PDB entry 1JGY | X-ray diffraction, 2.70 A resolution | chains L and M of the 3 polymer chains in the assembly

# Chain L
Name: Photosynthetic Reaction Center L Subunit
Organism: Rhodobacter sphaeroides
UniProtKB: P02954 (RCEL_RHOSH); residues 1-281 here = UniProt positions 1-281
Chain sequence (281 residues; row label = number of the first residue in the row):
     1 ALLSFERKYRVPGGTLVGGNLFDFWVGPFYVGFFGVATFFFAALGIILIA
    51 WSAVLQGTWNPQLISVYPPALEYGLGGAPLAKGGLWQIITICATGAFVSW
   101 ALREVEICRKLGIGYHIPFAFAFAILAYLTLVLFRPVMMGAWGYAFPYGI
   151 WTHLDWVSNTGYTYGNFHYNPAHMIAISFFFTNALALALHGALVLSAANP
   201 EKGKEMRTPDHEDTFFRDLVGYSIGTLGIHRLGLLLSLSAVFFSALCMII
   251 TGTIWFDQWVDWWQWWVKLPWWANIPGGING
Bound ions: bacteriochlorophyll a Mg site 1 near H153 (its only coordinating residue here); bacteriochlorophyll a Mg site 2 near H173 (its only coordinating residue here); Fe ion: H190, H230 (shared with H219(M), E234(M), H266(M) of chain M)
Ligand contacts:
  - bacteriochlorophyll a (BCL), molecule 1: I46, I49, F97, Y128, L131, F146, I150, H153, L154, W156, V157
  - bacteriochlorophyll a (BCL), molecule 2: F97, F121, A124, I125, A127, Y128, L131, W156, V157, S158, T160, G161, Y162, N166, F167, H168, H173, A176, I177, F180, F181, V241, S244, A245, C247, M248
  - bacteriochlorophyll a (BCL), molecule 3: V157, Y162, H168, F181
  - bacteriochlorophyll a (BCL), molecule 4: H168, M174, I177, S178, F181, T182
  - bacteriopheophytin a (BPH), molecule 1: F41, A42, G45, I46, I49, A93, A96, F97, W100, E104, I117, A120, F121, F123, A124, Y128, F146, P147, Y148, G149, I150, H153, F180, L238, V241
  - bacteriopheophytin a (BPH), molecule 2: F181, A184, L185, A188, L189, F216, L219, V220
  - ubiquinone-10 (U10): V26, F29, G35, T38, F39, W100

# Chain M
Name: Photosynthetic Reaction Center M Subunit
Organism: Rhodobacter sphaeroides
UniProtKB: P02953 (RCEM_RHOSH); residue numbers follow UniProt; this construct covers 1-307
Chain sequence (307 residues; numbered 1 to 307; the number before each row is that of its first residue):
     1 AEYQNIFSQVQVRGPADLGMTEDVNLANRSGVGPFSTLLGWFGNAQLGPI
    51 YLGSLGVLSLFSGLMWFFTIGIWFWFQAGWNPAVFLRDLFFFSLEPPAPE
   101 YGLSFAAPLKEGGLWLIASFFMFVAVWSWWGRTYLRAQALGMGKHTAWAF
   151 LSAIWLWMVLGFIRPILMGSWSEAVPYGIFSHLDWTNNFSLVHGNLFYNP
   201 FHGLSIAFLYGSALLFAMHGATILAVSRFGGERELEQIADRGTAAERAAL
   251 FWRWTMGFNATMEGIHRWAIWMAVLVTLTGGIGILLSGTVVDNWYVWGQN
   301 HGMAPLN
Disordered / not traced: 303-307
Differences from the reference sequence: engineered mutation F76 (Tyr in P02953)
Bound ions: bacteriochlorophyll a Mg site 1 near H182 (its only coordinating residue here); bacteriochlorophyll a Mg site 2 near H202 (its only coordinating residue here); Fe ion: H219, E234, H266 (shared with H190(L), H230(L) of chain L)
Ligand contacts:
  - bacteriochlorophyll a (BCL), molecule 1: F90, M122, W157, L160, V175, I179, H182, L183, W185, T186
  - bacteriochlorophyll a (BCL), molecule 2: M122, V126, F150, A153, I154, L156, W157, L160, W185, T186, N187, F189, S190, N195, L196, F197, H202, S205, I206, L209, Y210, V276, T277, G280, G281, I284
  - bacteriochlorophyll a (BCL), molecule 3: T186, F197, Y210
  - bacteriochlorophyll a (BCL), molecule 4: F197, G203, I206, A207, F208, Y210, G211, L214
  - bacteriopheophytin a (BPH), molecule 1: S59, L60, G63, L64, W66, F67, A125, V126, W129, T133, T146, A149, F150, A153, A273, V274, V276, T277
  - bacteriopheophytin a (BPH), molecule 2: Y210, A213, L214, A217, M218, W252, T255, M256
  - spheroidene (SPO): W66, F67, F68, I70, G71, F74, W75, F85, L89, F105, W115, L116, S119, F120, M122, F123, W157, M158, L160, G161, F162, V175, P176, Y177, G178, I179, H182
  - ubiquinone-10 (U10): L214, L215, M218, H219, T222, I223, A245, A248, A249, W252, M256, F258, N259, A260, T261, M262, I265, W268, M272

# How chain L and chain M interact
Pairs across the interface (200; chain L residue first):
  L3(L) - L250(M)  hydrophobic
  L3(L) - R253(M)
  L3(L) - N259(M)
  F5(L) - R241(M)
  F5(L) - E246(M)
  E6(L) - L250(M)
  E6(L) - W254(M)  hydrogen bond
  K8(L) - E246(M)  salt bridge
  Y9(L) - T243(M)
  Y9(L) - E246(M)  hydrogen bond
  Y9(L) - R247(M)
  Y9(L) - L250(M)  hydrophobic
  Y9(L) - W254(M)
  R10(L) - W254(M)
  W25(L) - W254(M)
  P28(L) - R253(M)
  P28(L) - W254(M)
  P28(L) - G257(M)
  F29(L) - W254(M)
  F29(L) - T255(M)
  F29(L) - M256(M)
  F29(L) - G257(M)
  Y30(L) - W254(M)  hydrogen bond (backbone-backbone)
  W100(L) - T255(M)
  R103(L) - W254(M)  hydrogen bond (side chain-backbone)
  R103(L) - T255(M)  hydrogen bond (side chain-backbone)
  E104(L) - F251(M)
  E104(L) - T255(M)
  I107(L) - F251(M)  hydrophobic
  I107(L) - W254(M)
  I107(L) - T255(M)
  C108(L) - F251(M)  hydrophobic
  K110(L) - W254(M)
  L111(L) - R247(M)  hydrogen bond (backbone-side chain)
  L111(L) - F251(M)
  L111(L) - W254(M)  hydrophobic
  G112(L) - R228(M)  hydrogen bond (backbone-side chain)
  G112(L) - F229(M)
  I113(L) - A225(M)
  I113(L) - V226(M)  hydrophobic
  I113(L) - R228(M)
  G114(L) - A225(M)  hydrogen bond (backbone-backbone)
  G114(L) - R228(M)
  H116(L) - Q4(M)  hydrogen bond (side chain-backbone)
  H116(L) - A221(M)
  H116(L) - L224(M)
  I117(L) - A221(M)
  I117(L) - T222(M)
  I117(L) - F251(M)  hydrophobic
  I117(L) - W252(M)  hydrophobic
  W151(L) - F197(M)
  W151(L) - Y198(M)  hydrophobic
  L154(L) - F197(M)  hydrophobic
  S158(L) - N195(M)
  S158(L) - F197(M)
  Y162(L) - N187(M)  hydrogen bond
  Y162(L) - L191(M)
  N166(L) - L183(M)
  N166(L) - D184(M)
  N166(L) - N187(M)
  H168(L) - L183(M)  hydrogen bond (side chain-backbone)
  H168(L) - T186(M)
  H168(L) - N187(M)
  Y169(L) - F180(M)  hydrophobic
  Y169(L) - D184(M)  hydrogen bond
  F180(L) - A213(M)  hydrophobic
  N183(L) - S212(M)  hydrogen bond (side chain-backbone)
  N183(L) - A213(M)
  N183(L) - F216(M)
  A184(L) - A273(M)
  A186(L) - F216(M)
  L187(L) - S212(M)
  L187(L) - F216(M)  hydrophobic
  L187(L) - A269(M)  hydrophobic
  A188(L) - A273(M)
  L189(L) - T146(M)
  H190(L) - H219(M)  hydrogen bond
  H190(L) - E234(M)  salt bridge
  H190(L) - H266(M)  hydrogen bond
  A192(L) - H145(M)
  A192(L) - T146(M)
  V194(L) - E234(M)
  V194(L) - L235(M)  hydrophobic
  V194(L) - H266(M)
  L195(L) - H145(M)
  L195(L) - E263(M)
  L195(L) - H266(M)
  L195(L) - R267(M)
  L195(L) - I270(M)  hydrophobic
  S196(L) - M142(M)
  S196(L) - G143(M)  hydrogen bond (backbone-backbone)
  S196(L) - H145(M)
  A197(L) - M142(M)  hydrophobic
  A197(L) - L235(M)  hydrophobic
  A198(L) - L235(M)  hydrophobic
  N199(L) - G143(M)
  N199(L) - H145(M)
  N199(L) - E263(M)  hydrogen bond
  N199(L) - R267(M)
  P200(L) - G141(M)
  P200(L) - G143(M)
  E201(L) - Q138(M)
  E201(L) - G141(M)  hydrogen bond (backbone-backbone)
  E201(L) - M142(M)
  E201(L) - K144(M)  salt bridge
  K204(L) - G141(M)
  M206(L) - L235(M)
  R207(L) - L140(M)  hydrogen bond (side chain-backbone)
  R207(L) - G141(M)
  R207(L) - M142(M)
  R207(L) - L235(M)
  D210(L) - M20(M)
  H211(L) - M20(M)
  H211(L) - E22(M)  salt bridge
  H211(L) - L140(M)
  H211(L) - M142(M)
  E212(L) - M142(M)
  T214(L) - G19(M)
  T214(L) - M20(M)  hydrogen bond (side chain-backbone)
  T214(L) - R29(M)
  T214(L) - L140(M)
  F215(L) - T133(M)
  F215(L) - R136(M)
  F215(L) - A137(M)  hydrophobic
  F215(L) - L140(M)  hydrophobic
  F215(L) - T146(M)
  R217(L) - D17(M)
  R217(L) - N44(M)
  R217(L) - Q46(M)
  R217(L) - G48(M)
  R217(L) - P49(M)
  R217(L) - I50(M)
  D218(L) - R29(M)  salt bridge
  D218(L) - I50(M)
  D218(L) - Y51(M)  hydrogen bond (backbone-backbone)
  D218(L) - R132(M)  hydrogen bond (backbone-side chain)
  D218(L) - R136(M)
  L219(L) - I50(M)
  L219(L) - W129(M)
  L219(L) - R132(M)  hydrogen bond (backbone-side chain)
  L219(L) - T133(M)
  V220(L) - I50(M)
  G221(L) - L47(M)
  G221(L) - G48(M)  hydrogen bond (backbone-backbone)
  G221(L) - I50(M)
  Y222(L) - L39(M)  hydrophobic
  Y222(L) - N44(M)  hydrogen bond (side chain-backbone)
  Y222(L) - Q46(M)
  Y222(L) - L47(M)  hydrophobic
  S223(L) - N44(M)
  I224(L) - G43(M)
  I224(L) - N44(M)  hydrogen bond (backbone-backbone)
  G225(L) - N44(M)
  T226(L) - E232(M)
  L227(L) - N5(M)
  L227(L) - L224(M)  hydrophobic
  G228(L) - F42(M)
  I229(L) - F216(M)
  H230(L) - H219(M)  hydrogen bond
  H230(L) - G220(M)
  H230(L) - I223(M)
  H230(L) - E234(M)  salt bridge
  R231(L) - Y3(M)
  R231(L) - N5(M)  hydrogen bond
  R231(L) - I6(M)  hydrogen bond (side chain-backbone)
  R231(L) - F7(M)
  R231(L) - S8(M)
  R231(L) - W41(M)
  R231(L) - F42(M)  hydrogen bond (side chain-backbone)
  L232(L) - F42(M)
  G233(L) - F216(M)
  L234(L) - A217(M)
  L235(L) - F42(M)  hydrophobic
  S237(L) - A213(M)  hydrogen bond (side chain-backbone)
  S237(L) - F216(M)
  S237(L) - A217(M)
  W263(L) - F180(M)  hydrophobic
  W266(L) - L86(M)
  W266(L) - R87(M)  hydrogen bond (side chain-backbone)
  V267(L) - R87(M)
  V267(L) - D88(M)
  W272(L) - A83(M)
  W272(L) - R87(M)  hydrogen bond (backbone-side chain)
  A273(L) - R87(M)
  I275(L) - N81(M)
  I275(L) - A83(M)  hydrophobic
  I275(L) - V84(M)  hydrophobic
  I275(L) - R87(M)  hydrogen bond (backbone-side chain)
  P276(L) - V84(M)
  G277(L) - R87(M)  hydrogen bond (backbone-side chain)
  G278(L) - Q77(M)
  G278(L) - V84(M)
  G278(L) - R87(M)
  G278(L) - D88(M)
  I279(L) - D88(M)  hydrogen bond (backbone-side chain)
  I279(L) - F91(M)  hydrophobic
  I279(L) - F92(M)  hydrophobic
  N280(L) - R87(M)  hydrogen bond (backbone-side chain)
  N280(L) - D88(M)  hydrogen bond
  N280(L) - F91(M)
Also at the interface, not in a pair above, chain L (94 interface residues in all): A120, D155, V157, M174, F181, G191, L193, T208, P209
Also at the interface, not in a pair above, chain M (98 interface residues in all): V24, A78, F90, L209, Y210, L215, I238, A239, A249

# Summary
The interface between chain L and chain M involves 94 residues on one side and 98 on the other; the contacts
include 38 hydrogen bonds and 6 salt bridges. Polar contacts include K8(L)-E246(M), H190(L)-E234(M) and
E201(L)-K144(M).
Chain L is Photosynthetic Reaction Center L Subunit and chain M is Photosynthetic Reaction Center M Subunit,
both from Rhodobacter sphaeroides; the structure, Photosynthetic Reaction Center Mutant With Tyr M 76 Replaced
With Phe, was determined by X-ray diffraction, deposited together with 1JGW, 1JGX, 1JGZ and 1JH0.
